PDB entry 2QN5 | X-ray diffraction, 3.00 A resolution | chains B and T

# Chain B
Protein: Bowman-Birk type bran trypsin inhibitor
Organism: Oryza sativa
UniProtKB: Q0JR25 (IBBR_ORYSJ); residues 1-133 here correspond to UniProt positions 119-251 (UniProt number = residue number + 118)
Chain sequence (133 residues; each row starts with the number of its first residue):
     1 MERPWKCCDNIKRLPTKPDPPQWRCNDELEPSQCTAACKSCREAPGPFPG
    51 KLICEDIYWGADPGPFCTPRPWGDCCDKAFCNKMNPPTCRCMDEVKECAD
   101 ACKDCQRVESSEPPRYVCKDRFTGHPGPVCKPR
Not modelled in the structure: 35-37, 43-52, 92-94, 113-117, 132-133
Disulfides: C7-C67, C8-C25, C34-C41, C38-C54, C75-C130, C76-C91, C81-C89, C98-C105, C102-C118
Curated features (UniProtKB/Swiss-Prot):
  - site (Reactive bond for trypsin): K17, P18, K83, M84

# Chain T
Protein: Cationic trypsin
Organism: Bos taurus
Notes: EC 3.4.21.4
UniProtKB: P00760 (TRY1_BOVIN); the author numbering skips numbers that UniProt does not, so the offset changes along the chain: 19-204 = UniProt 21-206; 209-245 = UniProt 207-243
Chain sequence (223 residues; numbered 19 to 245; 4 numbers in that range are skipped by the numbering (no residue carries them; nothing is unmodelled there); the number before each row is that of its first residue):
    19 IVGGYTCGANTVPYQVSLNSGYHFCGGSLINSQWVVSAAHCYKSGIQVRL
    69 GEDNINVVEGNEQFISASKSIVHPSYNSNTLNNDIMLIKLKSAASLNSRV
   119 ASISLPTSCASAGTQCLISGWGNTKSSGTSYPDVLKCLKAPILSDSSCKS
   169 AYPGQITSNMFCAGYLEGGKDSCQGDSGGPVVCSGK
   209 LQGIVSWGSGCAQKNKPGVYTKVCNYVSWIKQTIASN
Disulfides: C25-C155, C43-C59, C127-C232, C134-C201, C166-C180, C191-C219

# Interface between chain B and chain T
Pairs across the interface (41):
  R13(B) with Q192(T)
  P15(B) with L99(T), hydrophobic; W215(T); G216(T), hydrogen bond (backbone-backbone)
  T16(B) with H58(T); L99(T); S214(T); W215(T)
  K17(B) with H58(T); D189(T), salt bridge; S190(T), hydrogen bond; C191(T); Q192(T); G193(T), hydrogen bond (backbone-backbone); D194(T), hydrogen bond (backbone-backbone); S195(T), hydrogen bond (backbone-side chain); V213(T); S214(T); W215(T), hydrogen bond (side chain-backbone); G226(T)
  P18(B) with F42(T); C43(T), hydrophobic; H58(T); Q192(T); G193(T), hydrogen bond (backbone-backbone); S195(T)
  D19(B) with H41(T); F42(T), hydrogen bond (backbone-backbone); Y149(T); Q192(T); G193(T)
  P21(B) with Q192(T)
  Q22(B) with H58(T), hydrogen bond (side chain-backbone)
  R24(B) with S96(T), hydrogen bond; N97(T), hydrogen bond
  I57(B) with S96(T)
  W59(B) with F42(T), hydrophobic; H58(T); C59(T); Y60(T); K61(T)
Also at the interface, not in a pair above, chain B (12 interface residues in all): P20
Also at the interface, not in a pair above, chain T (25 interface residues in all): V227, Y228

# Overview
Chain B and chain T form an interface of 12 and 25 residues respectively; the contacts include 11 hydrogen
bonds and 1 salt bridge. Among the polar pairs are K17(B)-D189(T), K17(B)-S190(T) and K17(B)-S195(T).
Here chain B is Bowman-Birk type bran trypsin inhibitor (Oryza sativa) and chain T is Cationic trypsin (Bos
taurus). Entry 2QN5 (Crystal Structure and Functional Study of the Bowman-Birk Inhibitor from Rice Bran in
Complex with Bovine ...) was determined by X-ray diffraction.
